Entry 5UNI (X-ray diffraction, 2.20 A resolution); this record covers chains A and B.

Chain A:
Molecule: NAD(P) transhydrogenase subunit alpha 2
From: Thermus thermophilus
Notes: EC 1.6.1.2
Reference sequence: Q72GR9 (Q72GR9_THET2); residues 1-94 here = UniProt positions 1-94
Amino-acid sequence (94 residues; numbered 1 to 94; the number before each row is that of its first residue):
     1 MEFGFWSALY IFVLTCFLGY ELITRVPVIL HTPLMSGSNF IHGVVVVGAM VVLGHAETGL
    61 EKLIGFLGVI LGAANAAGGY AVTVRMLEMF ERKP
Sequence notes: conflict C16 (Ala in Q72GR9)
Reported in the primary citation:
  - catalytic residues: H42
  - contacts within the chain: N39-H42 (hydrogen bond)

Chain B:
Molecule: NAD(P) transhydrogenase subunit beta
From: Thermus thermophilus
Notes: EC 1.6.1.2
Reference sequence: Q72GS0 (Q72GS0_THET2); the construct has insertions or renumbered stretches relative to UniProt, so the offset changes along the chain: 1-257 = UniProt 1-257; 259-264 = UniProt 258-263
Amino-acid sequence (264 residues; numbered 1 to 264; the number before each row is that of its first residue):
     1 MDLIQAAYFV VAILFIVGLK RMAHPTTAKS GIVWAGWGMV LAVLATFFWP GMGNFALILL
    61 ALLLGSVVAW WAAVRVAMTD MPQMVAIYNG MGGGAAATIA AVELLKGAFE NTGLMALAIL
   121 GGLIGSVAFT GSLIAFAKLQ GIMKSRPILF PGQKAVNALV LALTVVIGLS LLWNDATASI
   181 VLFFLLALLF GVLMTLPIGG GDMPVAISFY NAFTGMAVGF EGFAVGNPAL MVAGTLVGAA
   241 GTLLTVLMAR AMNRSVWISV LVGG
Disordered / not traced: 262-264
Sequence notes: insertion (258)
Ligand contacts:
  - benzamidine (BEN), molecule 1: F47, F55, L59
  - benzamidine (BEN), molecule 2: E103, A108, F109, L114, A224, V225, G226
  - benzamidine (BEN), molecule 3: L149, Q153, K154, P197, I258, S259, V260, L261
Reported in the primary citation:
  - mutagenesis - T214A: decreased catalytic activity
  - conformationally variable residues (side-chain flip): T214 (from molecular simulation)
  - contacts within the chain: D202-R254

How chain A and chain B interact:
Residue-residue contacts (161; chain A residue first):
  M1(A) with I4(B), hydrophobic; Q5(B); Y8(B), hydrophobic; W49(B), hydrophobic; G226(B); P228(B)
  E2(A) with L114(B)
  F3(A) with Q5(B); P228(B), hydrophobic
  A8(A) with F223(B)
  F12(A) with F223(B), hydrophobic; T235(B)
  T15(A) with V232(B); T235(B); L236(B)
  C16(A) with T235(B); A239(B)
  G19(A) with L236(B); A240(B)
  Y20(A) with A239(B); A240(B); L243(B)
  L22(A) with K20(B); A23(B)
  I23(A) with A240(B), hydrophobic; L243(B), hydrophobic; L247(B)
  T24(A) with L243(B)
  V26(A) with A23(B); L247(B), hydrophobic
  P27(A) with A23(B); P25(B), hydrophobic
  L30(A) with M22(B); A23(B); H24(B); P25(B)
  H31(A) with L244(B); L247(B); M248(B)
  L34(A) with L19(B), hydrophobic; M22(B); A23(B), hydrophobic; L244(B), hydrophobic
  M35(A) with V85(B), hydrophobic; S208(B); N211(B), hydrogen bond (backbone-side chain); L244(B)
  S36(A) with V85(B)
  G37(A) with M22(B)
  S38(A) with N211(B), hydrogen bond; V237(B)
  N39(A) with V85(B); Y88(B); N89(B); N211(B)
  F40(A) with I32(B), hydrophobic; A35(B); G36(B); M39(B)
  I41(A) with F15(B), hydrophobic; M39(B); A233(B), hydrophobic; V237(B), hydrophobic
  H42(A) with N89(B), hydrogen bond; N211(B), hydrogen bond; T214(B); G215(B); V218(B); V237(B)
  G43(A) with M39(B)
  V44(A) with F15(B), hydrophobic; M39(B); A42(B), hydrophobic; A229(B); L230(B); A233(B), hydrophobic
  V45(A) with G92(B); A95(B), hydrophobic; A96(B); I99(B), hydrophobic; V218(B), hydrophobic
  V46(A) with L62(B), hydrophobic
  V47(A) with Y8(B); A42(B); V43(B); T46(B); N227(B); L230(B), hydrophobic
  G48(A) with I99(B); L230(B)
  A49(A) with I99(B)
  M50(A) with V43(B); T46(B); F47(B), hydrophobic; M52(B); I58(B)
  V51(A) with T46(B); W49(B), hydrophobic; M52(B), hydrophobic
  V52(A) with V102(B), hydrophobic
  L53(A) with N54(B); L57(B); I58(B), hydrophobic
  G54(A) with G51(B); M52(B); G53(B), hydrogen bond (backbone-backbone); I58(B)
  H55(A) with W49(B); P50(B), hydrogen bond (side chain-backbone); G51(B); K106(B), hydrogen bond (backbone-side chain)
  A56(A) with N54(B)
  E61(A) with K106(B), salt bridge
  K62(A) with N54(B); L57(B)
  I64(A) with T98(B); V102(B), hydrophobic; L105(B), hydrophobic
  F66(A) with L57(B); A61(B), hydrophobic
  G68(A) with A95(B); T98(B)
  V69(A) with A61(B), hydrophobic; L62(B), hydrophobic
  I70(A) with A61(B); G65(B)
  L71(A) with M91(B); G94(B)
  G72(A) with A95(B)
  A73(A) with L62(B); S66(B)
  A74(A) with G65(B); A69(B); Y88(B); M91(B), hydrophobic
  N75(A) with Y88(B), hydrogen bond (side chain-backbone); G92(B)
  A77(A) with S66(B); W70(B)
  G78(A) with A69(B); Y88(B)
  G79(A) with Y88(B)
  Y80(A) with I32(B); G36(B); W70(B), hydrophobic
  A81(A) with A73(B), hydrophobic
  V82(A) with A73(B), hydrophobic; M81(B), hydrophobic; M84(B), hydrophobic; Y88(B), hydrophobic
  T83(A) with I32(B)
  R85(A) with A73(B), hydrogen bond (side chain-backbone); V74(B), hydrogen bond (side chain-backbone); V76(B), hydrogen bond (side chain-backbone); M78(B); M81(B)
  L87(A) with A28(B); K29(B); I32(B), hydrophobic
  F90(A) with K29(B)
  E91(A) with K29(B), salt bridge
Other interface residues (no listed pair), chain A (73 interface residues in all): I11, L18, V28, I29, L60, G65, A76, V84, M86, E88, M89
Other interface residues (no listed pair), chain B (88 interface residues in all): M1, I16, V33, L60, L64, R75, A77, F129, P204, I207, M231, A251
The authors on this interface:
  - pairs named by the authors: H42(A)-N211(B) (hydrogen bond)

In short:
73 residues of chain A face 88 of chain B across their interface, with 11 hydrogen bonds and 2 salt bridges.
Polar contacts include E61(A)-K106(B), E91(A)-K29(B) and M35(A)-N211(B). The paper describes a hydrogen bond
between H42(A) and N211(B). From the paper: the catalytic residue H42(A); T214A of chain B reduces catalytic
activity.
Here chain A is NAD(P) transhydrogenase subunit alpha 2 and chain B is NAD(P) transhydrogenase subunit beta,
both from Thermus thermophilus. Entry 5UNI (Critical role of water molecules for proton translocation of the
membrane-bound transhydrogenase) was determined by X-ray diffraction.
